Entry 5D7B (X-ray diffraction, 3.20 A resolution); this record covers chains A and B.

[Chain A (and B)]
Molecule: Homoserine O-acetyltransferase
From: Corynebacterium glutamicum
Notes: EC 2.3.1.-, 2.3.1.31; chain B of this document is another copy of the same molecule, construct and numbering; everything in this record applies to it too
UniProt: Q8NS43 (Q8NS43_CORGL); residues 1-349 here = UniProt positions 1-349
Chain sequence (349 residues; numbered 1 to 349; the number before each row is that of its first residue):
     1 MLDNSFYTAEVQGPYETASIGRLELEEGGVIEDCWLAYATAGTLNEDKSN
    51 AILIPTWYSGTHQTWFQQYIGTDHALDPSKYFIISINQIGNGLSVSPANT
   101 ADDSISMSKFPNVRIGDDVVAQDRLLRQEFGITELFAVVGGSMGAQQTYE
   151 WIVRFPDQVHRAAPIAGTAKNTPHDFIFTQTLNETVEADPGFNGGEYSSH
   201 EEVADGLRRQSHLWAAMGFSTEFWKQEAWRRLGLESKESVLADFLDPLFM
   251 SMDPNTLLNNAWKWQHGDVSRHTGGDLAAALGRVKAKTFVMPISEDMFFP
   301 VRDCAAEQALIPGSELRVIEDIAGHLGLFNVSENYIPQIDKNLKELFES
Swiss-Prot annotation at these positions:
  - active site: Ser-142 (Nucleophile), Asp-296, His-325

[Interface between chain A and chain B]
Contacting residue pairs - 49 pairs, chain A then chain B:
  Pro-173(A) / Trp-224(B)
  Pro-173(A) / Lys-225(B)
  Pro-173(A) / Lys-237(B)
  His-174(A) / Ala-216(B)  hydrogen bond (side chain-backbone)
  His-174(A) / Thr-221(B)
  His-174(A) / Trp-224(B)
  Phe-176(A) / Lys-237(B)
  Ile-177(A) / Ala-215(B)  hydrophobic
  Ile-177(A) / Trp-224(B)
  Gln-180(A) / His-212(B)  hydrogen bond
  Thr-181(A) / His-212(B)
  Thr-181(A) / Leu-213(B)
  Glu-184(A) / Arg-209(B)
  Glu-184(A) / His-212(B)  salt bridge
  Thr-185(A) / Thr-185(B)
  Ala-188(A) / Arg-209(B)
  Arg-209(A) / Glu-184(B)
  Arg-209(A) / Ala-188(B)
  His-212(A) / Gln-180(B)
  His-212(A) / Thr-181(B)
  His-212(A) / Glu-184(B)  salt bridge
  Leu-213(A) / Thr-181(B)
  Leu-213(A) / Leu-213(B)  hydrophobic
  Ala-216(A) / His-174(B)  hydrogen bond (backbone-side chain)
  Ala-216(A) / Met-217(B)
  Met-217(A) / Ala-216(B)
  Met-217(A) / Met-217(B)  hydrophobic
  Met-217(A) / Met-297(B)  hydrophobic
  Thr-221(A) / His-174(B)
  Thr-221(A) / Met-297(B)
  Thr-221(A) / Arg-302(B)  hydrogen bond
  Glu-222(A) / Arg-302(B)  salt bridge
  Glu-222(A) / Asp-303(B)
  Trp-224(A) / Pro-173(B)
  Trp-224(A) / Ile-177(B)
  Lys-225(A) / Pro-173(B)
  Lys-225(A) / Asp-303(B)  salt bridge
  Lys-237(A) / Pro-173(B)
  Lys-237(A) / Phe-176(B)
  Glu-295(A) / Arg-302(B)  salt bridge
  Met-297(A) / Met-217(B)  hydrophobic
  Met-297(A) / Thr-221(B)
  Met-297(A) / Met-297(B)  hydrophobic
  Pro-300(A) / Thr-221(B)
  Arg-302(A) / Thr-221(B)  hydrogen bond
  Arg-302(A) / Glu-222(B)  salt bridge
  Arg-302(A) / Glu-295(B)  salt bridge
  Asp-303(A) / Glu-222(B)
  Asp-303(A) / Lys-225(B)  salt bridge
Other interface residues (no listed pair), chain A (28 interface residues in all): Thr-172, Phe-178, Ala-215, Ala-306
Other interface residues (no listed pair), chain B (29 interface residues in all): Thr-172, Phe-178, Leu-241, Pro-300, Ala-306

[In short]
The interface between chain A and chain B involves 28 residues on one side and 29 on the other, with 5
hydrogen bonds and 8 salt bridges. Among the polar pairs are Glu-184(A)/His-212(B), Glu-222(A)/Arg-302(B) and
Lys-225(A)/Asp-303(B). UniProt lists 3 active-site residues on chain A.
Chain A and chain B are both Homoserine O-acetyltransferase (Corynebacterium glutamicum); the structure,
Trigonal Crystal Structure of an acetylester hydrolase from Corynebacterium glutamicum, was determined by
X-ray diffraction, deposited together with 5E4Y, 5EFZ and 5D6O.
